PDB entry 6SPE | electron microscopy, 3.60 A resolution | chains a and t of the 21 polymer chains in the assembly

# Chain a
Molecule: 16S ribosomal RNA
From: Pseudomonas aeruginosa
Sequence (1526 nucleotides; numbered 2 to 1527; the number before each row is that of its first residue):
     2 AACUGAAGAG UUUGAUCAUG GCUCAGAUUG AACGCUGGCG GCAGGCCUAA CACAUGCAAG
    62 UCGAGCGGAU AAAGGGAGCU UGCUCCUGGA UUCAGCGGCG GACGGGUGAG UAAUGCCUAG
   122 GAAUCUGCCU GGUAGUGGGG GAUAACGUCC GGAAACGGGC GCUAAUACCG CAUACGUCCU
   182 GAGGGAGAAA GUGGGGGAUC UUCGGACCUC ACGCUAUCAG AUGAGCCUAG GUCGGAUUAG
   242 CUAGUUGGUG GGGUAAAGGC CUACCAAGGC GACGAUCCGU AACUGGUCUG AGAGGAUGAU
   302 CAGUCACACU GGAACUGAGA CACGGUCCAG ACUCCUACGG GAGGCAGCAG UGGGGAAUAU
   362 UGGACAAUGG GCGAAAGCCU GAUCCAGCCA UGCCGCGUGU GUGAAGAAGG UCUUCGGAUU
   422 GUAAAGCACU UUAAGUUGGG AGGAAGGGCA GUAAGUUAAU ACCUUGCUGU UUUGACGUUA
   482 CCAACAGAAU AAGCACCGGC UAACUUCGUG CCAGCAGCCG CGGUAAUACG AAGGGUGCAA
   542 GCGUUAAUCG GAAUUACUGG GCGUAAAGCG CGCGUAGGUG GUUCAGCAAG UUGGAUGUGA
   602 AAUCCCCGGG CUCAACCUGG GAACUGCAUC CAAAACUACU GAGCUAGAGU ACGGUAGAGG
   662 GUGGUGGAAU UUCCUGUGUA GCGGUGAAAU GCGUAGAUAU AGGAAGGAAC ACCAGUGGCG
   722 AAGGCGACCA CCUGGACUGA UACUGACACU GAGGUGCGAA AGCGUGGGGA GCAAACAGGA
   782 UUAGAUACCC UGGUAGUCCA CGCCGUAAAC GAUGUCGACU AGCCGUUGGG AUCCUUGAGA
   842 UCUUAGUGGC GCAGCUAACG CGAUAAGUCG ACCGCCUGGG GAGUACGGCC GCAAGGUUAA
   902 AACUCAAAUG AAUUGACGGG GGCCCGCACA AGCGGUGGAG CAUGUGGUUU AAUUCGAAGC
   962 AACGCGAAGA ACCUUACCUG GCCUUGACAU GCUGAGAACU UUCCAGAGAU GGAUUGGUGC
  1022 CUUCGGGAAC UCAGACACAG GUGCUGCAUG GCUGUCGUCA GCUCGUGUCG UGAGAUGUUG
  1082 GGUUAAGUCC CGUAACGAGC GCAACCCUUG UCCUUAGUUA CCAGCACCUC GGGUGGGCAC
  1142 UCUAAGGAGA CUGCCGGUGA CAAACCGGAG GAAGGUGGGG AUGACGUCAA GUCAUCAUGG
  1202 CCCUUACGGC CAGGGCUACA CACGUGCUAC AAUGGUCGGU ACAAAGGGUU GCCAAGCCGC
  1262 GAGGUGGAGC UAAUCCCAUA AAACCGAUCG UAGUCCGGAU CGCAGUCUGC AACUCGACUG
  1322 CGUGAAGUCG GAAUCGCUAG UAAUCGUGAA UCAGAAUGUC ACGGUGAAUA CGUUCCCGGG
  1382 CCUUGUACAC ACCGCCCGUC ACACCAUGGG AGUGGGUUGC UCCAGAAGUA GCUAGUCUAA
  1442 CCGCAAGGGG GACGGUUACC ACGGAGUGAU UCAUGACUGG GGUGAAGUCG UAACAAGGUA
  1502 GCCGUAGGGG AACCUGCGGC UGGAUC
Construct notes: conflict A72 (G891104 in 1353913695)

# Chain t
Name: 30S ribosomal protein S20
From: Pseudomonas aeruginosa
UniProt: A0A072ZDZ9 (A0A072ZDZ9_PSEAI); residue numbers follow UniProt; this construct covers 3-87
Chain sequence (85 residues; numbered 3 to 87; the number before each row is that of its first residue):
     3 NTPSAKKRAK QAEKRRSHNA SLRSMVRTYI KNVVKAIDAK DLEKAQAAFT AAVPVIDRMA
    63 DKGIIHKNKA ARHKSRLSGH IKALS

# Interface between chain a and chain t
Residue-residue contacts (57):
  G61(a) / Thr-4(t)  phosphate contact
  G61(a) / Ser-6(t)  hydrogen bond to the base
  C97(a) / Lys-9(t)  salt bridge to the phosphate
  G98(a) / Lys-9(t)  base contact
  G99(a) / Gln-13(t)  hydrogen bond to the phosphate
  G99(a) / Arg-17(t)  salt bridge to the phosphate
  C100(a) / Arg-10(t)  base contact
  G101(a) / Arg-10(t)  hydrogen bond to the base
  G102(a) / Arg-10(t)  base contact
  C126(a) / Asn-70(t)  hydrogen bond to the phosphate
  U127(a) / His-68(t)  phosphate contact
  C169(a) / His-20(t)  hydrogen bond to the phosphate
  C170(a) / His-20(t)  salt bridge to the phosphate
  C170(a) / Leu-24(t)  phosphate contact
  C170(a) / Lys-64(t)  salt bridge to the phosphate
  G171(a) / Arg-60(t)  salt bridge to the phosphate
  G171(a) / Lys-64(t)  salt bridge to the phosphate
  C180(a) / Ala-73(t)  sugar contact
  C180(a) / Lys-76(t)  sugar contact
  C180(a) / Ser-77(t)  phosphate contact
  U181(a) / Ser-77(t)  phosphate contact
  U181(a) / Ser-80(t)  sugar contact
  G182(a) / Lys-84(t)  hydrogen bond to the base
  A187(a) / Asp-59(t)  hydrogen bond to the sugar
  A189(a) / Arg-60(t)  phosphate contact
  A189(a) / Asp-63(t)  sugar contact
  A217(a) / Asp-63(t)  phosphate contact
  G253(a) / Arg-78(t)  salt bridge to the phosphate
  G253(a) / His-82(t)  salt bridge to the phosphate
  G254(a) / His-75(t)  phosphate contact
  G254(a) / Arg-78(t)  hydrogen bond to the base
  U255(a) / Lys-71(t)  phosphate contact
  U255(a) / Arg-74(t)  salt bridge to the phosphate
  A256(a) / Asn-70(t)  hydrogen bond to the sugar
  A257(a) / Arg-74(t)  salt bridge to the phosphate
  C316(a) / Arg-18(t)  sugar contact
  U317(a) / Arg-17(t)  phosphate contact
  U317(a) / Asn-21(t)  phosphate contact
  U317(a) / Arg-25(t)  salt bridge to the phosphate
  G318(a) / Arg-17(t)  phosphate contact
  G318(a) / Asn-21(t)  hydrogen bond to the phosphate
  G325(a) / Asn-3(t)  phosphate contact
  G326(a) / Asn-3(t)  phosphate contact
  G326(a) / Ala-7(t)  phosphate contact
  G326(a) / Lys-8(t)  salt bridge to the phosphate
  G1429(a) / Arg-18(t)  phosphate contact
  U1430(a) / Arg-18(t)  salt bridge to the phosphate
  A1431(a) / Arg-29(t)  salt bridge to the phosphate
  C1433(a) / Lys-33(t)  phosphate contact
  C1433(a) / Lys-37(t)  salt bridge to the phosphate
  U1434(a) / Lys-37(t)  salt bridge to the phosphate
  G1450(a) / Tyr-31(t)  sugar contact
  G1451(a) / Tyr-31(t)  sugar contact
  G1452(a) / Ser-23(t)  sugar contact
  G1452(a) / Ser-26(t)  phosphate contact
  G1452(a) / Met-27(t)  phosphate contact
  G1452(a) / Thr-30(t)  phosphate contact
Also at the interface, not in a pair above, chain a (46 interface residues in all): C172, C179, G188, A190, U216, G252, G344, G345, G1432, A1453
Also at the interface, not in a pair above, chain t (44 interface residues in all): Ala-11, Lys-16, Ala-22, Val-55, Pro-56, Met-61

# Summary
The interface between chain a and chain t involves 46 residues on one side and 44 on the other; the contacts
include 10 hydrogen bonds and 16 salt bridges. Polar pairs include G61(a)/Ser-6(t), G101(a)/Arg-10(t) and
G182(a)/Lys-84(t).
Here chain a is 16S ribosomal RNA and chain t is 30S ribosomal protein S20, both from Pseudomonas aeruginosa.
Entry 6SPE (Pseudomonas aeruginosa 30s ribosome from a clinical isolate) was determined by electron microscopy
together with 6SPC from the same study.
